PDB entry 8XXY | electron microscopy, 3.68 A resolution | chain R

[Chain R]
Protein: C-X-C chemokine receptor type 3
From: Homo sapiens
UniProtKB: P49682 (CXCR3_HUMAN); residues 2-368 here = UniProt positions 2-368
Chain sequence (424 residues; row label = number of the first residue in the row; numbers below 1 keep their minus sign (Met-55 is residue -55)):
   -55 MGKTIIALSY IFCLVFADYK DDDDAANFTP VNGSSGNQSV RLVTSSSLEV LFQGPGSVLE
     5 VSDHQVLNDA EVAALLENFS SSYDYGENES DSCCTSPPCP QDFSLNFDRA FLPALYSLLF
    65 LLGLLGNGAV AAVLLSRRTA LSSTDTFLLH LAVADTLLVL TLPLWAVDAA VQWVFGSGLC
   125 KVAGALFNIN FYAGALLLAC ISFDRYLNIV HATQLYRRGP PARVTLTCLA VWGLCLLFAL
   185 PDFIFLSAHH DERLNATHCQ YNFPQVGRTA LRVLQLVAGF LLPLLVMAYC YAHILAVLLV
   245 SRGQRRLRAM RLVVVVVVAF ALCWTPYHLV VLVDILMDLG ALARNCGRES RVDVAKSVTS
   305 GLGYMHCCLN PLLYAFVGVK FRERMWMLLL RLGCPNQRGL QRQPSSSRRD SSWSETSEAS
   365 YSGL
Disordered / not traced: -55 to 58, 111-125, 162-164, 189-207, 333-368
Sequence notes: initiating methionine (-55); expression tag (-54 to 1)
Swiss-Prot annotation at these positions:
  - modified residue (Sulfotyrosine): Tyr27, Tyr29
  - glycosylation (N-linked (GlcNAc...) asparagine): Asn22, Asn32
  - mutagenesis: Glu4 (E4K: Does not affect binding to CXCL9, CXCL10 and CXCL11 or activation), Glu21 (E21K: Reduces slightly CXCL9-, CXCL10- and CXCL11-induced chemotaxis), Tyr27 to Tyr29 (Abolishes binding to CXCL10 and CXCL11 and CXCL9-, CXCL10- and CXCL11-induced chemotaxis), Tyr27 (Y27F: Reduces sulfation and CXCL9-, CXCL10- and CXCL11-induced chemotaxis. Abolishes binding to CXCL10 ...), Tyr29 (Y29F: Reduces sulfation, binding to CXCL10 and CXCL9-, CXCL10- and CXCL11-induced chemotaxis. Abolishes sulfation, binding to CXCL10 and CXCL11 and CXCL9-, CXCL10- and CXCL11-induced chemotaxis ...), Asp112 (D112A: Abolishes binding to CXCL10 and CXCL11. Reduces CXCL9-, CXCL10- and CXCL11-induced chemotaxis; D112K: Abolishes binding to CXCL10 and CXCL11 and CXCL10- and CXCL11-induced chemotaxis ...), Arg197 (R197A: Abolishes binding to CXCL10 and CXCL11 and CXCL9-, CXCL10- and CXCL11-induced chemotaxis. Reduces ligand-induced receptor internalization), Arg212 (R212A: Abolishes CXCL10-induced chemotaxis. Reduces CXCL9- and CXCL11-induced chemotaxis. Does not affect binding to CXCL10 and CXCL11), Arg216 (R216A: Reduces CXCL9-, CXCL10- and CXCL11-induced chemotaxis. Does not affect binding to CXCL10 and CXCL11 or receptor internalization), Asp278 (D278A: Abolishes binding to CXCL10 and CXCL11 and CXCL11-induced chemotaxis. Reduces CXCL9 and CXCL10-induced chemotaxis ...), Asp282 (D282A: Reduces binding to CXCL10 and CXCL9-, CXCL10- and CXCL11-induced chemotaxis. Abolishes binding to CXCL11 ...), Glu293 (E293A: Reduces binding to CXCL10 and CXCL9- and CXCL11-induced chemotaxis. Abolishes binding to CXCL11 and CXCL10-induced chemotaxis ...)
What the authors report for this chain:
  - conformationally variable residues (side-chain flip): Phe182
  - contacts within the chain: Asn132-Phe182, Phe182-Gln219, Gln219-Tyr271

[Summary]
From UniProt: 12 mutagenesis sites. The paper reports conformational variability at Phe182; contacts within
the chain involving Phe182, Asn132 and Gln219 among others.
Chain R is C-X-C chemokine receptor type 3 (Homo sapiens); the structure, Structure of CXCR3 in the apo-state
(Receptor focused map), was determined by electron microscopy, deposited together with 8XXZ, 8XYI, 8XYK, 8Y0H
and 8Y0N.
